6VXI - chains A and B; structure by electron microscopy, 3.70 A resolution.

Chain A (and B):
Molecule: Broad substrate specificity ATP-binding cassette transporter ABCG2
From: Homo sapiens
Notes: EC 7.6.2.2; chain B of this document is another copy of the same molecule, construct and numbering; everything in this record applies to it too
UniProtKB: Q9UNQ0 (ABCG2_HUMAN); residues 1-655 here = UniProt positions 1-655
Amino-acid sequence (655 residues; numbered 1 to 655; the number before each row is that of its first residue):
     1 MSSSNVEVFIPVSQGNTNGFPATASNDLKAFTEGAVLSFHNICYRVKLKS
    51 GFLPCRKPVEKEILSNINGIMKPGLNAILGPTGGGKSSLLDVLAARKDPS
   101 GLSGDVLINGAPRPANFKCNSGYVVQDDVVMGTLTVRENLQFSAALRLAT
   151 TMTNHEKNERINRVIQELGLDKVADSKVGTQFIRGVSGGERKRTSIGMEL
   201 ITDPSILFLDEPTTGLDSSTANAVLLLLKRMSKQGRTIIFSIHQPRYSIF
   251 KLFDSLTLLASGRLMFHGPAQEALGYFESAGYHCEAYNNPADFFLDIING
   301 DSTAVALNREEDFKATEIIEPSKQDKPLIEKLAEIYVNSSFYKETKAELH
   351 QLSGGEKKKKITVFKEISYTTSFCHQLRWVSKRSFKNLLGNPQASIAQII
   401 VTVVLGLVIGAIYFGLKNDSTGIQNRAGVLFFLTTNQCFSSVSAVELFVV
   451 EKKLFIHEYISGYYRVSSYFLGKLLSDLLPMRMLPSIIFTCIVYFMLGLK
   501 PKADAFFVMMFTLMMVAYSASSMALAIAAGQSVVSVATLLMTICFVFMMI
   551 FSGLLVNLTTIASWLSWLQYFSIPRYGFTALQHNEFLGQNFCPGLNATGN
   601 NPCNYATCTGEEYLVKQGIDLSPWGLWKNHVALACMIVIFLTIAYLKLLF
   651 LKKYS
Not modelled in the structure: 1-34, 47-60, 302-327, 355-368, 655
Cystine bridges: Cys592-Cys608
Ligand contacts: mitoxantrone (MIX; 1,4-dihydroxy-5,8-bis({2-[(2-hydroxyethyl)amino]ethyl}amino)-9,10-anthracenedione): Asn436, Phe439, Ser440, Thr542, Ile543, Val546, Met549
Swiss-Prot annotation at these positions:
  - binding site (ATP): Gly80 to Ser87, Arg184 to Glu190, Glu211, His243
  - site (Not glycosylated): Asn418, Asn557
  - modified residue: Thr362 (Phosphothreonine)
  - glycosylation: Asn596 (N-linked (GlcNAc...) asparagine)
  - natural variant: Val12 (V12M: Found in Jr(a-) blood group phenotype), Gln141 (Q141K: Associated with high serum levels of uric acid and increased risk of gout), Arg147 (R147W: Loss of protein expression), Thr153 (T153M: Decreased protein abundance), Lys360 (deletion: No effect on protein abundance), Phe373 (F373C: Decreased protein abundance), Thr421 (T421A: No effect on protein abundance), Thr434 (T434M: No effect on protein abundance), Ser476 (S476P: No effect on protein abundance), Ser572 (S572R: Decreased protein abundance), Asp620 (D620N: No effect on protein abundance)
  - mutagenesis: Met71 (M71V: Decreased protein abundance. No effect on substrate transmembrane transport), Lys86 (K86M: Decreased protein abundance. Decreased localization to the plasma membrane and retained intracellularly. Loss of ATPase-coupled transmembrane transporter activity), Glu211 (E211Q: Decreased estrone-3 sulfate ATPase-coupled transmembrane transporter activity. Decreased substrate-induced ATP hydrolysis ...), Thr362 (T362A: Loss of phosphorylation by PIM1. Decreased localization to the plasma membrane. Decreased homooligomerization. Loss of function in resistance to drug treatment ...), Arg383 (R383C: Loss of protein expression), Asn418 (N418Q: No effect), Thr435 (T435A: No effect on stability. Increased estrone-3 sulfate ATPase-coupled transmembrane transporter activity. Increased substrate-induced ATP hydrolysis. Increased substrate transport ...), Asn436 (N436A: No effect on stability. Decreased estrone-3 sulfate ATPase-coupled transmembrane transporter activity. Decreased substrate-induced ATP hydrolysis. Decreased substrate transport), Phe439 (F439A: No effect on stability. Decreased estrone-3 sulfate ATPase-coupled transmembrane transporter activity. Decreased substrate-induced ATP hydrolysis. Decreased substrate transport), Arg482 (R482D: Decreases ATPase activity; R482G/N/S/T: Increases ATPase activity; R482K/I/M/Y: No change in ATPase activity; R482T/Y: Decreases transport activity), Val546 (V546A: No effect on stability. No effect on estrone-3 sulfate ATPase-coupled transmembrane transporter activity. No effect on substrate-induced ATP hydrolysis. No effect on substrate transport ...), Met549 (M549A: No effect on stability. No effect on estrone-3 sulfate ATPase-coupled transmembrane transporter activity. No effect on substrate-induced ATP hydrolysis. No effect on substrate transport), 7 further mutagenesis entries in UniProt
What the authors report for this chain:
  - binding site for mitoxantrone: Asn436, Phe439, Met549

Interface between chain A and chain B:
Contacting residue pairs (66; chain A residue first):
  Ser219(A) with Asn299(B), hydrogen bond (side chain-backbone)
  Leu274(A) with Tyr287(B)
  Cys284(A) with Tyr287(B), hydrogen bond (backbone-side chain)
  Glu285(A) with Tyr287(B)
  Ala286(A) with Ala286(B), hydrophobic
  Tyr287(A) with Leu274(B), hydrophobic; Cys284(B), hydrogen bond (side chain-backbone); Glu285(B); Tyr287(B); Asn288(B); Pro290(B)
  Asn288(A) with Tyr287(B)
  Asn289(A) with Tyr287(B)
  Pro290(A) with Tyr287(B)
  Asp292(A) with Asp292(B)
  Asn299(A) with Ser219(B), hydrogen bond (backbone-side chain)
  Val408(A) with Phe547(B), hydrophobic
  Ile412(A) with Ile550(B), hydrophobic; Phe551(B), hydrophobic; Val556(B), hydrophobic; Leu565(B), hydrophobic
  Tyr413(A) with Leu555(B), hydrogen bond (side chain-backbone)
  Ser420(A) with Tyr605(B); Lys616(B)
  Thr421(A) with Asn557(B); Thr560(B)
  Gln424(A) with Gly553(B); Leu554(B), hydrogen bond (side chain-backbone); Val556(B); Asn557(B), hydrogen bond (side chain-backbone); Gln617(B)
  Asn425(A) with Leu555(B); Val556(B), hydrogen bond (side chain-backbone); Thr560(B), hydrogen bond
  Gly428(A) with Leu555(B)
  Phe431(A) with Leu555(B), hydrophobic
  Phe547(A) with Val408(B), hydrophobic
  Ile550(A) with Ile412(B), hydrophobic; Phe432(B), hydrophobic
  Phe551(A) with Ile412(B), hydrophobic
  Gly553(A) with Gln424(B)
  Leu554(A) with Gln424(B), hydrogen bond (backbone-side chain); Leu555(B), hydrophobic
  Leu555(A) with Tyr413(B), hydrogen bond (backbone-side chain); Gly428(B); Phe431(B), hydrophobic; Leu554(B), hydrophobic
  Val556(A) with Ile412(B), hydrophobic; Tyr413(B), hydrophobic; Asn425(B), hydrogen bond (backbone-side chain)
  Asn557(A) with Thr421(B); Gln424(B), hydrogen bond (backbone-side chain)
  Thr560(A) with Thr421(B); Asn425(B), hydrogen bond
  Ile561(A) with Ile412(B)
  Leu565(A) with Ile412(B), hydrophobic
  Cys592(A) with Tyr605(B), hydrophobic
  Pro593(A) with Tyr605(B), hydrogen bond (backbone-side chain)
  Cys603(A) with Cys603(B), disulfide
  Tyr605(A) with Ser420(B); Cys592(B), hydrophobic; Pro593(B), hydrogen bond (side chain-backbone); Ala606(B)
  Ala606(A) with Tyr605(B)
  Lys616(A) with Ser420(B)
  Gln617(A) with Gln424(B), hydrogen bond
Also at the interface, not in a pair above, chain A (49 interface residues in all): Arg246, Tyr247, Glu278, Asp296, Leu405, Ala411, Val429, Phe432, Trp564, Pro602, Cys608
Also at the interface, not in a pair above, chain B (48 interface residues in all): Arg246, Tyr247, Glu278, Asn289, Asp296, Ala411, Val429, Val546, Ile561, Pro602, Cys608
Inter-chain disulfides: Cys603(A)-Cys603(B)

Overview:
Chain A and chain B form an interface of 49 and 48 residues respectively, with 1 disulfide bond and 17
hydrogen bonds. Polar contacts include Ser219(A)-Asn299(B), Cys284(A)-Tyr287(B) and Tyr413(A)-Leu555(B).
Ligands of chain A: mitoxantrone. The paper reports a binding site for mitoxantrone at Asn436(A), Phe439(A)
and Met549(A).
Chain A and chain B are both Broad substrate specificity ATP-binding cassette transporter ABCG2 (Homo
sapiens); the structure, Structure of ABCG2 bound to mitoxantrone, was determined by electron microscopy
together with 6VXF, 6VXH and 6VXJ from the same study.
